PDB entry 5GI7 | X-ray diffraction, 1.20 A resolution | chain A

== Chain A ==
Protein: Dopamine N-acetyltransferase
Source organism: Drosophila melanogaster
Notes: EC 2.3.1.87
UniProt: Q94521 (DNAT_DROME); residues 21-230 here correspond to UniProt positions 56-265 (UniProt number = residue number + 35)
Sequence (215 residues; row label = number of the first residue in the row):
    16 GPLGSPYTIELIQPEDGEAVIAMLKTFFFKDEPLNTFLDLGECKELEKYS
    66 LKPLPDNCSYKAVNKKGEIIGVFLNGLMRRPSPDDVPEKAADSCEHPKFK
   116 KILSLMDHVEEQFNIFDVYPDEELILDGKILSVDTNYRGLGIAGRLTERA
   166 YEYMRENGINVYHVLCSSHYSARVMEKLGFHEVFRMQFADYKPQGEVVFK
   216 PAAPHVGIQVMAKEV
Not modelled in the structure: 16-20
Sequence notes: expression tag (16-20)
Small-molecule neighbours:
  - N-(2-phenylethyl)acetamide (54W), molecule 1: F43, E47, L49, N50, L61, Y64, F88, F114, I117, M121, G143, K144, I145, L146, V179, L180, S182
  - N-(2-phenylethyl)acetamide (54W), molecule 2: H184, E197, R200, M201, Q202, V221, G222, I223, Q224
  - coenzyme A (COA): F43, D46, E47, P48, L146, S147, V148, T150, R153, G154, L155, G156, I157, A158, L180, C181, S182, S186, V189, K192
  - (4S,5S)-1,2-dithiane-4,5-diol (D1D): D46, P48, S183, Y185, S186, H220
Curated features (UniProtKB/Swiss-Prot):
  - binding site (acetyl-CoA): L146 to V148, G154 to A158
  - site: E47 (Has a role in the catalytic activity), Y64 (Might be involved in substrate binding), R153 (Regulates binding affinity for coenzyme A (CoASH)), S182 (Has a role in the catalytic activity), S186 (Has a role in the catalytic activity), K192 (Acetyl-CoA)
From the paper describing this entry:
  - mutagenesis - M121A: decreased stability

== In short ==
Chain A binds coenzyme A, N-(2-phenylethyl)acetamide and (4S,5S)-1,2-dithiane-4,5-diol. From UniProt: 8
acetyl-CoA-binding residues. From the paper: M121A reduces stability.
Chain A is Dopamine N-acetyltransferase (Drosophila melanogaster); the structure, Crystal Structure of
Drosophila melanogaster Dopamine N-Acetyltransferase in Ternary Complex with CoA and Acetyl-phenylethylamine,
was determined by X-ray diffraction (same publication as 6K80, 5GI5 and 5GI9).
